9CQ3 - chains I and M of the 20 polymer chains in the assembly; structure by electron microscopy, 2.80 A resolution.

Chain I:
Molecule: 68-nt DNA strand
Sequence (68 nucleotides; numbered 1 to 68; the number before each row is that of its first residue):
     1 CGCGCCCAGC TTTCCCAGCT AATAAACTAA AAACTATGCA TGCTCTACTG CTTCTGATCT
    61 AGTCGACT
Not modelled in the structure: 1-30
Ion coordination: Mg2+: DT68 (together with DZ4) (shared with Asp330(M), Asp332(M), Asp418(M) of chain M)

Chain M:
Molecule: DNA-directed DNA/RNA polymerase mu
Source organism: Homo sapiens
Notes: EC 2.7.7.7
UniProt: Q9NP87 (DPOLM_HUMAN); residue numbers follow UniProt; this construct covers 1-494
Chain sequence (512 residues; row label = number of the first residue in the row; numbers below 1 keep their minus sign (His-17 is residue -17)):
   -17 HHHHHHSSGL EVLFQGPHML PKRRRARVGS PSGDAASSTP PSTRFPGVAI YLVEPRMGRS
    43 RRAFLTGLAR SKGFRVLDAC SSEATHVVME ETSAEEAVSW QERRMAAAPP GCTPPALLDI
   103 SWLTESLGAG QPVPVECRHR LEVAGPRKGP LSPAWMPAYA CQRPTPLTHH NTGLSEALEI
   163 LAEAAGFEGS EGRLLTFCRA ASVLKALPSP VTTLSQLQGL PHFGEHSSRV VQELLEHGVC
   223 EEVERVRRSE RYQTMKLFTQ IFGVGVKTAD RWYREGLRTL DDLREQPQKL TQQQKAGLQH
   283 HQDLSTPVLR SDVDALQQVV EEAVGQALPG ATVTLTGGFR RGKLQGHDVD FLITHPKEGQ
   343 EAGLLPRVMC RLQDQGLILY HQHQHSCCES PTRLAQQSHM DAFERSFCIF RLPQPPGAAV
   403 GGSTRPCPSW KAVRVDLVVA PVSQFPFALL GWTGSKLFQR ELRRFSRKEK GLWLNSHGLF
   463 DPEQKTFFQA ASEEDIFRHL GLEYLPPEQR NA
Not modelled in the structure: -17 to 24, 123-135, 367-383, 397-410
Sequence notes: expression tag (-17 to 0)
Curated features (UniProtKB/Swiss-Prot):
  - region: Arg323 to Asp332 (Involved in ssDNA binding)
  - binding site (Mg(2+)): Asp330, Asp332, Asp418
  - site: Gly433 (Responsible for the low discrimination between dNTP and rNTP)
  - modified residue: Ser12 (Phosphoserine)
Ion coordination: Mg2+ site 1: Asp330, Asp332, Asp418 (together with DZ4) (shared with DT68(I) of chain I); Mg2+ site 2: Asp330, Asp332 (together with DZ4)
Ligand contacts: DZ4 (2'-deoxy-5'-O-[(R)-hydroxy{[(R)-hydroxy(phosphonooxy)phosphoryl]amino}phosphoryl]adenosine): Gly319, Gly320, Arg323, Lys325, Gln327, Gly328, His329, Asp330, Asp332, Asp418, Gly433, Trp434, Thr435, Gly436, Ser437, Lys438, Gln441, Arg445

Chain I / chain M interface:
Contacting residue pairs (14):
  DG65(I) - Lys249(M)  salt bridge to the phosphate
  DG65(I) - Thr250(M)  hydrogen bond to the phosphate
  DA66(I) - Gly245(M)  sugar contact
  DA66(I) - Val246(M)  phosphate contact
  DA66(I) - Gly247(M)  hydrogen bond to the phosphate
  DA66(I) - Lys249(M)  phosphate contact
  DA66(I) - Thr250(M)  hydrogen bond to the phosphate
  DC67(I) - Phe244(M)  sugar contact
  DC67(I) - Gly245(M)  hydrogen bond to the phosphate
  DC67(I) - Val246(M)  phosphate contact
  DC67(I) - Gly247(M)  phosphate contact
  DT68(I) - Asp330(M)  phosphate contact
  DT68(I) - Asp332(M)  phosphate contact
  DT68(I) - Asp418(M)  sugar contact
Also at the interface, not in a pair above, chain M (15 interface residues in all): Ile243, Val248, Gln275, Phe389, Arg416, Trp434

In short:
Chain I and chain M form an interface of 4 and 15 residues respectively, with 4 hydrogen bonds and 1 salt
bridge. Among the polar pairs are DG65(I)-Thr250(M), DA66(I)-Gly247(M) and DA66(I)-Thr250(M). Ligands of chain
M: compound DZ4. UniProt lists 3 Mg2+-binding residues on chain M.
Chain I is a 68-nt DNA strand and chain M is DNA-directed DNA/RNA polymerase mu (Homo sapiens); the structure,
The gap-filling complex with Pol mu engaged in the NHEJ pathway, was determined by electron microscopy,
deposited together with 9CQ6, 9CQC, 9N81, 9N82 and 9N83.
